Entry 6C3O (electron microscopy, 3.90 A resolution); this record covers chains A and E of the 8 polymer chains in the assembly.

Chain A:
Molecule: ATP-sensitive inward rectifier potassium channel 11
Organism: Homo sapiens
UniProt: Q14654 (KCJ11_HUMAN); numbering as in UniProt (aligned over 1-390)
Sequence (406 residues; row label = number of the first residue in the row; numbers below 1 keep their minus sign (Ser-5 is residue -5)):
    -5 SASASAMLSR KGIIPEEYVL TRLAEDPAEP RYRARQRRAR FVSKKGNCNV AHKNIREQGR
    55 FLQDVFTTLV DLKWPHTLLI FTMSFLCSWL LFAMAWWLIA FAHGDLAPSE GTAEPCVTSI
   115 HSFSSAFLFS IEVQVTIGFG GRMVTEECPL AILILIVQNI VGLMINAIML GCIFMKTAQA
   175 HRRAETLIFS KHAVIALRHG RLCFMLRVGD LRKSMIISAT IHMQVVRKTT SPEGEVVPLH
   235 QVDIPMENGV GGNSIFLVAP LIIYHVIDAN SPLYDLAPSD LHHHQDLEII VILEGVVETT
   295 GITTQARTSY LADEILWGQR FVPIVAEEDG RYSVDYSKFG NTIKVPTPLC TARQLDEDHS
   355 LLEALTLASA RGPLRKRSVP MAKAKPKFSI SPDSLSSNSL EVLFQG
Disordered / not traced: -5 to 31, 360-400
Differences from the reference sequence: expression tag (-5 to 0, 391-400)
Curated features (UniProtKB/Swiss-Prot):
  - motif: Thr130 to Gly135 (Selectivity filter)
  - binding site (ATP): Asn48, Arg50, Tyr330
  - binding site (K(+)): Thr130, Phe133
  - binding site (a 1,2-diacyl-sn-glycero-3-phospho-(1D-myo-inositol-4,5-bisphosphate)): Arg176
  - site: Asn160 (Role in the control of polyamine-mediated channel gating and in the blocking by intracellular magnesium)
  - modified residue: Thr341 (Phosphothreonine), Ser385 (Phosphoserine)
Disulfides: Cys110-Cys142
Ion coordination: K+ site 1: Thr130 (shared with 1 residue of chain B; 1 residue of chain C; 1 residue of chain D); K+ site 2: Ile131, Gly132 (shared with 2 residues of chain B; 2 residues of chain C; 2 residues of chain D); K+ site 3: Phe133 (shared with 1 residue of chain B; 1 residue of chain C; 1 residue of chain D)
Ligand contacts:
  - ATP (adenosine-5'-triphosphate), molecule 1: Lys39, Ile182, Phe183, Ser184, Lys185, Leu205, Tyr330, Ser331, Lys332, Phe333, Gly334, Asn335
  - ATP, molecule 2: Asn48, Ile49, Arg50, Glu51
From the paper describing this entry:
  - binding site for ATP: Asn48, Arg50, Gly334, Asn335

Chain E:
Molecule: ATP-binding cassette sub-family C member 8
Organism: Homo sapiens
UniProt: Q09428 (ABCC8_HUMAN); residues 1-1581 here = UniProt positions 1-1581
Sequence (1581 residues; row label = number of the first residue in the row):
     1 MPLAFCGSEN HSAAYRVDQG VLNNGCFVDA LNVVPHVFLL FITFPILFIG WGSQSSKVHI
    61 HHSTWLHFPG HNLRWILTFM LLFVLVCEIA EGILSDGVTE SHHLHLYMPA GMAFMAAVTS
   121 VVYYHNIETS NFPKLLIALL VYWTLAFITK TIKFVKFLDH AIGFSQLRFC LTGLLVILYG
   181 MLLLVEVNVI RVRRYIFFKT PREVKPPEDL QDLGVRFLQP FVNLLSKGTY WWMNAFIKTA
   241 HKKPIDLRAI GKLPIAMRAL TNYQRLCEAF DAQVRKDIQG TQGARAIWQA LSHAFGRRLV
   301 LSSTFRILAD LLGFAGPLCI FGIVDHLGKE NDVFQPKTQF LGVYFVSSQE FLANAYVLAV
   361 LLFLALLLQR TFLQASYYVA IETGINLRGA IQTKIYNKIM HLSTSNLSMG EMTAGQICNL
   421 VAIDTNQLMW FFFLCPNLWA MPVQIIVGVI LLYYILGVSA LIGAAVIILL APVQYFVATK
   481 LSQAQRSTLE YSNERLKQTN EMLRGIKLLK LYAWENIFRT RVETTRRKEM TSLRAFAIYT
   541 SISIFMNTAI PIAAVLITFV GHVSFFKEAD FSPSVAFASL SLFHILVTPL FLLSSVVRST
   601 VKALVSVQKL SEFLSSAEIR EEQCAPHEPT PQGPASKYQA VPLRVVNRKR PAREDCRGLT
   661 GPLQSLVPSA DGDADNCCVQ IMGGYFTWTP DGIPTLSNIT IRIPRGQLTM IVGQVGCGKS
   721 SLLLAALGEM QKVSGAVFWS SLPDSEIGED PSPERETATD LDIRKRGPVA YASQKPWLLN
   781 ATVEENIIFE SPFNKQRYKM VIEACSLQPD IDILPHGDQT QIGERGINLS GGQRQRISVA
   841 RALYQHANVV FLDDPFSALD IHLSDHLMQA GILELLRDDK RTVVLVTHKL QYLPHADWII
   901 AMKDGTIQRE GTLKDFQRSE CQLFEHWKTL MNRQDQELEK ETVTERKATE PPQGLSRAMS
   961 SRDGLLQDEE EEEEEAAESE EDDNLSSMLH QRAEIPWRAC AKYLSSAGIL LLSLLVFSQL
  1021 LKHMVLVAID YWLAKWTDSA LTLTPAARNC SLSQECTLDQ TVYAMVFTVL CSLGIVLCLV
  1081 TSVTVEWTGL KVAKRLHRSL LNRIILAPMR FFETTPLGSI LNRFSSDCNT IDQHIPSTLE
  1141 CLSRSTLLCV SALAVISYVT PVFLVALLPL AIVCYFIQKY FRVASRDLQQ LDDTTQLPLL
  1201 SHFAETVEGL TTIRAFRYEA RFQQKLLEYT DSNNIASLFL TAANRWLEVR MEYIGACVVL
  1261 IAAVTSISNS LHRELSAGLV GLGLTYALMV SNYLNWMVRN LADMELQLGA VKRIHGLLKT
  1321 EAESYEGLLA PSLIPKNWPD QGKIQIQNLS VRYDSSLKPV LKHVNALIAP GQKIGICGRT
  1381 GSGKSSFSLA FFRMVDTFEG HIIIDGIDIA KLPLHTLRSR LSIILQDPVL FSGTIRFNLD
  1441 PERKCSDSTL WEALEIAQLK LVVKALPGGL DAIITEGGEN FSQGQRQLFC LARAFVRKTS
  1501 IFIMDEATAS IDMATENILQ KVVMTAFADR TVVTIAHRVH TILSADLVIV LKRGAILEFD
  1561 KPEKLLSRKD SVFASFVRAD K
Disordered / not traced: 1, 53-67, 193-261, 278-285, 330-352, 564-572, 621-676, 741-765, 931-993, 1039-1060
Curated features (UniProtKB/Swiss-Prot):
  - binding site (ATP): Trp688, Gly716, Ser720, Ser721, Ser1482
  - binding site (Mg(2+)): Ser720, Gln774
  - binding site (ADP): Thr1380, Gly1381, Gly1383, Lys1384, Ser1385, Ser1386
  - glycosylation (N-linked (GlcNAc...) asparagine): Asn10, Asn1049
Disulfides: Cys6-Cys26
Ion coordination: Mg2+: Ser720, Gln774 (together with ATP)
Ligand contacts:
  - ADP (adenosine-5'-diphosphate): Arg1110, Tyr1353, Val1360, Thr1380, Gly1381, Ser1382, Gly1383, Lys1384, Ser1385, Ser1386
  - ATP (adenosine-5'-triphosphate): Ser408, Met409, Trp688, Thr695, Gln714, Val715, Gly716, Cys717, Gly718, Lys719, Ser720, Ser721, Gln774, Asp854, His888, Glu1479, Asn1480, Phe1481, Ser1482, Gln1483, Gly1484

Chain A / chain E interface:
Pairs across the interface - 34 pairs, chain A then chain E:
  Gly53(A) - Phe132(E)
  Val59(A) - Ile49(E)  hydrophobic
  Leu66(A) - Ile49(E)
  His70(A) - Gly52(E)
  Ile74(A) - Ile49(E)  hydrophobic
  Met77(A) - Phe44(E)  hydrophobic
  Met77(A) - Phe48(E)  hydrophobic
  Cys81(A) - Phe41(E)  hydrogen bond (side chain-backbone)
  Leu85(A) - Phe38(E)  hydrophobic
  Met88(A) - Val34(E)  hydrophobic
  Trp91(A) - Ala30(E)  hydrophobic
  Leu92(A) - Phe27(E)  hydrophobic
  Leu92(A) - Leu31(E)  hydrophobic
  Leu92(A) - Val34(E)  hydrophobic
  Phe95(A) - Arg16(E)
  Phe95(A) - Asp18(E)
  Phe95(A) - Asn24(E)
  Phe95(A) - Cys26(E)  hydrophobic
  Phe95(A) - Phe27(E)  hydrophobic
  Ala96(A) - Asp18(E)
  Ala96(A) - Val21(E)
  Ala96(A) - Phe27(E)  hydrophobic
  His97(A) - Asp18(E)
  Gly98(A) - Asp18(E)  hydrogen bond (backbone-side chain)
  Leu100(A) - Arg16(E)
  Ala101(A) - Ala13(E)
  Ala101(A) - Arg16(E)
  Ala101(A) - Val17(E)
  Ser273(A) - Phe1398(E)
  Ser273(A) - Glu1399(E)
  His276(A) - Arg1352(E)
  His276(A) - Ser1355(E)
  His278(A) - Ser1355(E)  hydrogen bond
  His278(A) - Ser1356(E)  hydrogen bond
Also at the interface, not in a pair above, chain A (26 interface residues in all): Leu56, Thr62, Leu63, Leu73, Leu84, Pro102
Also at the interface, not in a pair above, chain E (28 interface residues in all): Phe5, Ala14, Val33, Pro45, Leu135

In short:
26 residues of chain A face 28 of chain E across their interface, with 4 hydrogen bonds. Polar contacts
include Cys81(A)-Phe41(E), Gly98(A)-Asp18(E) and His278(A)-Ser1355(E). Bound to chain A: ATP. Bound to chain
E: ADP and ATP. From the paper: a binding site for ATP at Asn48(A), Arg50(A) and Gly334(A) among others.
Chain A is ATP-sensitive inward rectifier potassium channel 11 and chain E is ATP-binding cassette sub-family
C member 8, both from Homo sapiens; the structure, Cryo-EM structure of human KATP bound to ATP and ADP in
quatrefoil form, was determined by electron microscopy (same publication as 6C3P).
